PDB entry 8D2M | X-ray diffraction, 1.82 A resolution | chains A and C

[Chain A]
Molecule: Abasic site processing protein YedK
Organism: Escherichia coli
Notes: EC 3.4.-.-
UniProt: P76318 (YEDK_ECOLI); residue numbers follow UniProt; this construct covers 2-222
Chain sequence (227 residues; each row starts with the number of its first residue):
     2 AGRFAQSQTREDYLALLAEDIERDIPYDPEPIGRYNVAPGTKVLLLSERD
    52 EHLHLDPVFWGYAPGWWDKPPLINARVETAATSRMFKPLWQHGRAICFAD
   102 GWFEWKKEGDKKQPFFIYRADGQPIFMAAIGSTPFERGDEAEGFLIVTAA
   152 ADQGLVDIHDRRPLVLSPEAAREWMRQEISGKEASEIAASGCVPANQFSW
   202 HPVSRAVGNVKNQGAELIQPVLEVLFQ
Disordered / not traced: 226-228
Construct notes: engineered mutation Ala2 (Cys in P76318); expression tag (223-228)
From the paper describing this entry:
  - binding site for the 7-nt DNA strand (chain C): Ala2, His160
  - catalytic residues: Glu105, His160
  - conformationally variable residues: Glu105
  - mutagenesis - N75A: decreased catalytic activity on 3'-PUA
  - mutagenesis - E105A, E105D, E105Q, H160A (10-fold), H160E (3-fold): decreased catalytic activity
  - mutagenesis - E105Q, H160Q: abolished catalytic activity on Cys2-blocked
  - mutagenesis - C2A/E105Q (25-fold), C2A/H160Q (2.5-fold): decreased catalytic activity (lyase activity)
  - mutagenesis - C2A/E105Q (10-fold): decreased catalytic activity on borohydride
  - mutagenesis - C2A/H160Q: unchanged catalytic activity on borohydride
  - mutagenesis - E105A, E105Q: abolished catalytic activity on 3'-PUA
  - mutagenesis - E105Q: abolished catalytic activity on DPC exchange
  - mutagenesis - H160Q: decreased catalytic activity on DPC exchange

[Chain C]
Molecule: 7-nt DNA strand
Sequence (7 nucleotides; each row starts with the number of its first residue):
     1 GTCXGGA
Modified positions: PED (pentane-3,4-diol-5-phosphate) at position 4

[How chain A and chain C interact]
Contacting residue pairs (35; chain A residue first):
  Ala2(A) - PED_4(C)  covalent bond
  Gly3(A) - PED_4(C)  sugar contact
  Gly3(A) - DG5(C)  sugar contact
  Arg4(A) - DG5(C)  hydrogen bond to the base
  Arg4(A) - DG6(C)  hydrogen bond to the sugar
  Ala39(A) - DG5(C)  base contact
  Pro40(A) - DG5(C)  base contact
  Trp67(A) - DG1(C)  stacking on the base
  Trp68(A) - DT2(C)  sugar contact
  Leu73(A) - DT2(C)  base contact
  Leu73(A) - DC3(C)  sugar contact
  Ile74(A) - DG5(C)  base contact
  Asn75(A) - DC3(C)  sugar contact
  Asn75(A) - PED_4(C)  sugar contact
  Ala76(A) - DC3(C)  phosphate contact
  Arg77(A) - DC3(C)  hydrogen bond to the phosphate
  Arg77(A) - PED_4(C)  base contact
  Ser84(A) - DT2(C)  hydrogen bond to the phosphate
  Arg85(A) - DG1(C)  hydrogen bond to the base
  Arg85(A) - DT2(C)  phosphate contact
  Met86(A) - DG1(C)  base contact
  Met86(A) - DT2(C)  sugar contact
  Phe87(A) - DT2(C)  phosphate contact
  Phe87(A) - DC3(C)  phosphate contact
  Trp106(A) - DG5(C)  phosphate contact
  Trp106(A) - DG6(C)  sugar contact
  Lys113(A) - DG6(C)  phosphate contact
  Thr149(A) - PED_4(C)  base contact
  His160(A) - PED_4(C)  hydrogen bond to the sugar
  His160(A) - DG5(C)  salt bridge to the phosphate
  Arg162(A) - PED_4(C)  base contact
  Gly209(A) - DG6(C)  phosphate contact
  Gly209(A) - DA7(C)  sugar contact
  Asn210(A) - DA7(C)  sugar contact
  Val211(A) - DG5(C)  base contact
Interface residues without a listed pair, chain A (27 interface residues in all): Thr80, Asp161, Arg206

[Summary]
27 residues of chain A and 7 residues of chain C are in contact, with 1 covalent bond, 6 hydrogen bonds, 1
salt bridge and 1 aromatic stacking contact. Among the polar pairs are Arg4(A)-DG5(C), Arg85(A)-DG1(C) and
Arg4(A)-DG6(C). From the paper: catalytic residues Glu105(A) and His160(A); E105A, E105D and E105Q of chain A,
among others, reduce catalytic activity; 9 substitutions were tested in all.
Here chain A is Abasic site processing protein YedK (Escherichia coli) and chain C is a 7-nt DNA strand. Entry
8D2M (Covalent Schiff base complex of YedK C2A and abasic DNA) was determined by X-ray diffraction.
